6QG1 - chains B and K of the 16 polymer chains in the assembly; structure by electron microscopy, 4.25 A resolution (low resolution: residue-level contacts below are approximate; hydrogen-bond / salt-bridge calls are withheld).

Chain B:
Name: Translation initiation factor eIF-2B subunit alpha
Organism: Saccharomyces cerevisiae (strain ATCC 204508 / S288c)
Reference sequence: P14741 (EI2BA_YEAST); numbering as in UniProt (aligned over 1-305)
Sequence (305 residues; numbered 1 to 305; the number before each row is that of its first residue):
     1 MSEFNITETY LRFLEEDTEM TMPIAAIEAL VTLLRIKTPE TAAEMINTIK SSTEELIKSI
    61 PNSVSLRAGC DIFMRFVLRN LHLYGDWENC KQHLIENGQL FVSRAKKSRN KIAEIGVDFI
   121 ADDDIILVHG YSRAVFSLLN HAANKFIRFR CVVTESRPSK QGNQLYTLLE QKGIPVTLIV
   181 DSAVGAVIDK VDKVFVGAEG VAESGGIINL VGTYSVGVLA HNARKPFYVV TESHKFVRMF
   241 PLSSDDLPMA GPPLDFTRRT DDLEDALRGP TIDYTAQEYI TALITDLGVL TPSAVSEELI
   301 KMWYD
Disordered / not traced: 1-3
UniProt features mapped onto this chain:
  - modified residue: Ser2 (N-acetylserine), Thr291 (Phosphothreonine)

Chain K:
Name: Eukaryotic translation initiation factor 2 subunit alpha
Organism: Saccharomyces cerevisiae (strain ATCC 204508 / S288c)
Reference sequence: P20459 (IF2A_YEAST); residues 1-304 here = UniProt positions 1-304
Sequence (304 residues; numbered 1 to 304; the number before each row is that of its first residue):
     1 MSTSHCRFYE NKYPEIDDIV MVNVQQIAEM GAYVKLLEYD NIEGMILLSE LSRRRIRSIQ
    61 KLIRVGKNDV AVVLRVDKEK GYIDLSKRRV SSEDIIKCEE KYQKSKTVHS ILRYCAEKFQ
   121 IPLEELYKTI AWPLSRKFGH AYEAFKLSII DETVWEGIEP PSKDVLDELK NYISKRLTPQ
   181 AVKIRADVEV SCFSYEGIDA IKDALKSAED MSTEQMQVKV KLVAAPLYVL TTQALDKQKG
   241 IEQLESAIEK ITEVITKYGG VCNITMPPKA VTATEDAELQ ALLESKELDN RSDSEDDEDE
   301 SDDE
Disordered / not traced: 1-2, 55-57, 175-181, 211-217, 266-304
Modified residues: Ser52 (phosphoserine; SEP)
UniProt features mapped onto this chain:
  - modified residue (Phosphoserine): Ser52, Ser292, Ser294
  - mutagenesis: Ser52 (S52A: Inhibits derepression of GCN4 expression in amino acid, purine, and glucose-starved cells; S52D: Weakly impairs derepression of GCN4 expression in amino acid-starved cells), Arg64 (R64A: Alters the binding mode to the eIF2B complex; when associated with A-87), Lys87 (K87A: Alters the binding mode to the eIF2B complex; when associated with A-64), Leu205 (L205E: Abolishes binding to the eIF2 complex alpha subunit GCD11), Val220 (V220E: Abolishes binding to the eIF2 complex alpha subunit GCD11. Does not affect its interaction with CDC123)

Interface between chain B and chain K:
Contacting residue pairs (29):
  Glu40(B) - Arg75(K)
  Thr41(B) - Arg75(K)
  Thr41(B) - Asp84(K)
  Ala42(B) - Arg75(K)
  Ala42(B) - Asp84(K)
  Ala43(B) - Met45(K)
  Ala43(B) - Tyr82(K)
  Ala43(B) - Ile83(K)
  Ala43(B) - Asp84(K)
  Glu44(B) - Asp77(K)
  Glu44(B) - Tyr82(K)
  Ile46(B) - Met30(K)
  Ile46(B) - Leu47(K)
  Asn47(B) - Met30(K)
  Asn47(B) - Met45(K)
  Lys50(B) - Glu29(K)
  Lys50(B) - Met30(K)
  Arg75(B) - Leu48(K)
  Leu78(B) - Glu29(K)
  Leu78(B) - Leu47(K)
  Leu78(B) - Ser49(K)
  Arg79(B) - Ser49(K)
  His82(B) - Ser49(K)
  Tyr84(B) - Glu50(K)
  Tyr84(B) - Arg53(K)
  Tyr84(B) - Arg88(K)
  Trp87(B) - Leu74(K)
  Trp87(B) - Arg75(K)
  Tyr304(B) - Leu48(K)
Other interface residues (no listed pair), chain B (17 interface residues in all): Met74, Leu81

Overview:
17 residues of chain B face 15 of chain K across their interface. Curated annotation (UniProt) lists 5
mutagenesis sites on chain K.
Here chain B is Translation initiation factor eIF-2B subunit alpha and chain K is Eukaryotic translation
initiation factor 2 subunit alpha, both from Saccharomyces cerevisiae (strain ATCC 204508 / S288c). Entry 6QG1
(Structure of eIF2B-eIF2 (phosphorylated at Ser51) complex (model 2)) was determined by electron microscopy,
deposited together with 6QG0, 6QG2, 6QG3, 6QG5 and 6QG6.
